4YOX - chains A and B of the 6 polymer chains in the assembly; structure by X-ray diffraction, 2.05 A resolution.

== Chain A ==
Molecule: 3-5 exonuclease PhoExo I
Organism: Pyrococcus horikoshii
Reference sequence: A0A060P168 (A0A060P168_PYRHR); numbering as in UniProt (aligned over 1-229)
Sequence (233 residues; row label = number of the first residue in the row):
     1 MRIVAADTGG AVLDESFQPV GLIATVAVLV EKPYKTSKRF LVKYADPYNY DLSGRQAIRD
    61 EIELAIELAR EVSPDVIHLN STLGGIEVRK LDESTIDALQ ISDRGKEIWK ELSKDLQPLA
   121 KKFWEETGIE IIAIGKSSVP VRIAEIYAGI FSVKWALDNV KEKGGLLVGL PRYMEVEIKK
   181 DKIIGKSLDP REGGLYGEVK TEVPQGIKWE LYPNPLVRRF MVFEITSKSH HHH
Not modelled in the structure: 161-163, 230-233
Differences from the reference sequence: engineered mutation Asn80 (Asp in A0A060P168); expression tag (230-233)
Reported in the primary citation:
  - binding site for the 7-nt DNA strand (chain B): Phe17, Arg55, Arg104, Asn214
  - mutagenesis - D7N, A11F, E61Q, D80N, E145Q: abolished catalytic activity
  - mutagenesis - K136A, R172A: decreased catalytic activity
  - mutagenesis - N214L: decreased binding to DNA
  - mutagenesis - N214L: decreased binding to RNA
  - mutagenesis - N214L: decreased catalytic activity on RNA
  - mutagenesis - N214L: decreased catalytic activity on poly-dT

== Chain B ==
Molecule: 7-nt DNA strand
Sequence (7 nucleotides; each row starts with the number of its first residue):
     4 TTTTTTT
Not modelled in the structure: 8-10

== Interface between chain A and chain B ==
Pairs across the interface (26; chain A residue first):
  Asp7(A) - DT6(B)  phosphate contact
  Thr8(A) - DT6(B)  phosphate contact
  Gly9(A) - DT7(B)  phosphate contact
  Gly10(A) - DT7(B)  hydrogen bond to the phosphate
  Ala11(A) - DT7(B)  sugar contact
  Pro19(A) - DT7(B)  base contact
  Leu22(A) - DT6(B)  sugar contact
  Arg55(A) - DT4(B)  hydrogen bond to the base
  Arg55(A) - DT5(B)  hydrogen bond to the base
  Asn80(A) - DT5(B)  hydrogen bond to the phosphate
  Asn80(A) - DT6(B)  hydrogen bond to the phosphate
  Ser81(A) - DT4(B)  sugar contact
  Ser81(A) - DT5(B)  phosphate contact
  Thr82(A) - DT4(B)  hydrogen bond to the phosphate
  Thr82(A) - DT5(B)  hydrogen bond to the phosphate
  Ile101(A) - DT4(B)  phosphate contact
  Ser102(A) - DT4(B)  hydrogen bond to the phosphate
  Arg104(A) - DT4(B)  base contact
  Gly105(A) - DT4(B)  sugar contact
  Ile108(A) - DT4(B)  base contact
  Glu145(A) - DT6(B)  phosphate contact
  Gly169(A) - DT7(B)  phosphate contact
  Leu170(A) - DT7(B)  hydrogen bond to the phosphate
  Pro171(A) - DT7(B)  phosphate contact
  Val217(A) - DT7(B)  base contact
  Phe220(A) - DT7(B)  base contact
Interface residues without a listed pair, chain A (29 interface residues in all): Leu13, Leu83, Trp109, Lys136, Arg172, Asn214, Met221

== Summary ==
The interface between chain A and chain B involves 29 residues on one side and 4 on the other; the contacts
include 9 hydrogen bonds. Polar contacts include Arg55(A)-DT4(B), Arg55(A)-DT5(B) and Gly10(A)-DT7(B). From
the paper: a binding site for the 7-nt DNA strand (chain B) at Phe17(A), Arg55(A) and Arg104(A) among others;
D7N, A11F and E61Q of chain A, among others, abolish catalytic activity; 8 substitutions were tested in all.
Here chain A is 3-5 exonuclease PhoExo I (Pyrococcus horikoshii) and chain B is a 7-nt DNA strand. Entry 4YOX
(Crystal structure of a trimeric exonuclease PhoExo I from Pyrococcus horikoshii OT3 in complex with poly-dT)
was determined by X-ray diffraction, deposited together with 4YOV, 4YOW and 4YOY.
